Entry 7KTE (X-ray diffraction, 1.48 A resolution); this record covers chains A and D of the 4 polymer chains in the assembly.

Chain A:
Protein: DNA-directed DNA/RNA polymerase mu
From: Homo sapiens
Notes: EC 2.7.7.7
UniProt: Q9NP87 (DPOLM_HUMAN); aligned to UniProt positions 132-494 over residues 132-494
Sequence (356 residues; each row starts with the number of its first residue; note: 12 numbers in that range are skipped by the numbering (no residue carries them; nothing is unmodelled there)):
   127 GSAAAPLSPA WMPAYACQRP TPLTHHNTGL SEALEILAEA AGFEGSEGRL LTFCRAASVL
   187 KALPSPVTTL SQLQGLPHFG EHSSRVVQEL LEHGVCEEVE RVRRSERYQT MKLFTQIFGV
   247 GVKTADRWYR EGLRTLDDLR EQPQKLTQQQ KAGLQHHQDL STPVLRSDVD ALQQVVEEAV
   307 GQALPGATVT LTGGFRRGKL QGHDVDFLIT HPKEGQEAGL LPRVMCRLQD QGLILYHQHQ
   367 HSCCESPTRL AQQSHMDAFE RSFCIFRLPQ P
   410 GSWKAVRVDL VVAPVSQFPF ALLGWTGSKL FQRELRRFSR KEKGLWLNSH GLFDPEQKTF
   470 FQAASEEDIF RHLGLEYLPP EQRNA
Unresolved in the structure: 127-136, 366-383
Differences from the reference sequence: expression tag (127-131); linker (410)
Covalently attached groups: 2,3-dihydroxy-1,4-dithiobutane (DTT) linked to Cys180
Bound ions: Na+: Thr241, Ile243, Val246 (shared with 1 residue of chain P); Mg2+ site 1: Asp330, Asp332, Asp418 (together with 8-oxo-2'-deoxyguanosine-5'-triphosphate) (shared with 2 residues of chain P); Mg2+ site 2: Asp330, Asp332 (together with 8-oxo-2'-deoxyguanosine-5'-triphosphate, pyrophosphate) (shared with 1 residue of chain P)
Small-molecule neighbours: 8-oxo-2'-deoxyguanosine-5'-triphosphate / pyrophosphate: Gly319, Gly320, Arg323, Lys325, Gly328, His329, Asp330, Asp332, Gly433, Trp434, Thr435, Gly436, Ser437, Lys438, Gln441, Arg445
Curated features (UniProtKB/Swiss-Prot):
  - region: Arg323 to Asp332 (Involved in ssDNA binding)
  - binding site (Mg(2+)): Asp330, Asp332, Asp418
  - site: Gly433 (Responsible for the low discrimination between dNTP and rNTP)
What the authors report for this chain:
  - binding site for 8-oxo-2'-deoxyguanosine-5'-triphosphate: Lys438, Arg445
  - binding site for the 9-nt DNA strand: Arg445
  - mutagenesis - R445A: increased catalytic activity on dGTP misinsertion
  - mutagenesis - K438D: decreased catalytic activity on Mg2+-dependent dGTP:At
  - mutagenesis - K438D (23-fold): decreased catalytic activity on :Ct insertion
  - mutagenesis - K438D: unchanged catalytic activity on in the presence of Mn2+
  - mutagenesis - Q441A: unchanged catalytic activity on 8-oxodGTP

Chain D:
Molecule: 4-nt DNA strand
Sequence (4 nucleotides; numbered 1 to 4; the number before each row is that of its first residue):
     1 GCCG

How chain A and chain D interact:
Contacting residue pairs (14):
  Gly174(A) - DG1(D)  hydrogen bond to the base
  Arg175(A) - DG1(D)  salt bridge to the phosphate
  Thr178(A) - DG1(D)  hydrogen bond to the base
  Thr178(A) - DC2(D)  sugar contact
  Phe179(A) - DG1(D)  sugar contact
  Pro203(A) - DC3(D)  phosphate contact
  His204(A) - DC2(D)  sugar contact
  His204(A) - DC3(D)  hydrogen bond to the phosphate
  Gly206(A) - DC2(D)  hydrogen bond to the phosphate
  Glu207(A) - DC2(D)  hydrogen bond to the phosphate
  His208(A) - DG1(D)  salt bridge to the phosphate
  His208(A) - DC2(D)  hydrogen bond to the phosphate
  Ser209(A) - DG1(D)  phosphate contact
  Ser209(A) - DC2(D)  hydrogen bond to the phosphate
Interface residues without a listed pair, chain A (14 interface residues in all): Ala140, Arg181, Leu202, Phe205
Interface residues without a listed pair, chain D (4 interface residues in all): DG4

Overview:
14 residues of chain A and 4 residues of chain D are in contact; the contacts include 7 hydrogen bonds and 2
salt bridges. Polar pairs include Gly174(A)-DG1(D), Thr178(A)-DG1(D) and His204(A)-DC3(D). From the paper: a
binding site for 8-oxo-2'-deoxyguanosine-5'-triphosphate at Lys438(A) and Arg445(A); R445A of chain A
increases catalytic activity on dGTP misinsertion; 3 substitutions were tested in all.
Chain A is DNA-directed DNA/RNA polymerase mu (Homo sapiens) and chain D is a 4-nt DNA strand; the structure,
DNA Polymerase Mu, 8-oxodGTP:Ct Reaction State Ternary Complex, 50 mM Mg2+ (90min), was determined by X-ray
diffraction together with 7KSS, 7KST, 7KSU, 7KSV, 7KSW, 7KSX and 25 further entries from the same study.
